3DFX - chains Y and B of the 4 polymer chains in the assembly; structure by X-ray diffraction, 2.70 A resolution.

== Chain Y ==
Molecule: 20-nt DNA strand
Sequence (20 nucleotides; each row starts with the number of its first residue):
     1 AAGGTTATCTCTGATTTATC

== Chain B ==
Protein: Trans-acting T-cell-specific transcription factor GATA-3
Organism: Mus musculus
Reference sequence: P23772 (GATA3_MOUSE); residues 308-370 here = UniProt positions 308-370
Sequence (63 residues; each row starts with the number of its first residue):
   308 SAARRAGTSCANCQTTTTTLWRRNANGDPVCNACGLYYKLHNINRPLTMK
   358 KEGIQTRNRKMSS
Unresolved in the structure: 366-370
Bound ions: Zn2+: Cys-317, Cys-320, Cys-338, Cys-341
Swiss-Prot annotation at these positions:
  - zinc finger: Cys-317 to Cys-341 (GATA-type 2)
  - motif: Tyr-344 to Pro-353 (YxKxHxxxRP)
  - mutagenesis: Tyr-344 (Y344A: Dramatically decreased Th2 cell differentiation), Lys-346 (K346A: Moderately decreased Th2 cell differentiation), His-348 (H348A: Dramatically decreased Th2 cell differentiation), Arg-352 (R352A: Fails to induce Th2 cytokine production), Pro-353 (P353A/K: Fails to induce Th2 cytokine production)
What the authors report for this chain:
  - binding site for the 20-nt DNA strand (chain Y): Arg-312, Thr-326, Arg-329, Arg-330, Asn-339, Ala-340, Leu-343, Tyr-344, Lys-346, Leu-347, His-348, Arg-352, Met-356, Ile-361, Arg-364
  - binding site for the 20-nt DNA strand: Leu-327, Arg-329, Arg-364
  - specificity-determining residues: Arg-329, Leu-343, Leu-347, Arg-364
  - specificity-determining residues: Leu-343, Leu-347, Arg-364 (proposed by the authors, not directly observed)
  - disease-associated variants - L347R: unchanged binding to an isolated consensus GATA site (citing earlier work)
  - disease-associated variants - L343F (citing earlier work)
  - mutagenesis - R364A: unchanged expression

== Interface between chain Y and chain B ==
Pairs across the interface - 21 pairs, chain Y then chain B:
  DT5(Y) / His-348(B)  salt bridge to the phosphate
  DT5(Y) / Met-356(B)  sugar contact
  DT5(Y) / Arg-364(B)  base contact
  DT6(Y) / Asn-339(B)  phosphate contact
  DT6(Y) / Ala-340(B)  sugar contact
  DT6(Y) / Leu-343(B)  base contact
  DT6(Y) / Arg-352(B)  salt bridge to the phosphate
  DT6(Y) / Met-356(B)  phosphate contact
  DT6(Y) / Arg-364(B)  hydrogen bond to the sugar
  DA7(Y) / Thr-326(B)  hydrogen bond to the phosphate
  DA7(Y) / Asn-339(B)  hydrogen bond to the phosphate
  DA7(Y) / Leu-343(B)  base contact
  DA7(Y) / Ile-361(B)  phosphate contact
  DA7(Y) / Gln-362(B)  sugar contact
  DA7(Y) / Thr-363(B)  phosphate contact
  DA7(Y) / Arg-364(B)  hydrogen bond to the sugar
  DT8(Y) / Thr-326(B)  base contact
  DT8(Y) / Arg-329(B)  hydrogen bond to the base
  DT8(Y) / Asn-339(B)  base contact
  DT8(Y) / Thr-363(B)  phosphate contact
  DT8(Y) / Arg-364(B)  hydrogen bond to the phosphate
Also at the interface, not in a pair above, chain Y (5 interface residues in all): DC9
Also at the interface, not in a pair above, chain B (15 interface residues in all): Leu-327, Tyr-344, Leu-347

== Summary ==
Chain Y and chain B form an interface of 5 and 15 residues respectively; the contacts include 6 hydrogen bonds
and 2 salt bridges. Polar contacts include DT8(Y)/Arg-329(B), DT6(Y)/Arg-364(B) and DA7(Y)/Arg-364(B). From
the paper: a binding site for the 20-nt DNA strand (chain Y) at Arg-312(B), Thr-326(B) and Arg-329(B) among
others; L347R of chain B leaves binding to an isolated consensus GATA site unchanged.
Here chain Y is a 20-nt DNA strand and chain B is Trans-acting T-cell-specific transcription factor GATA-3
(Mus musculus). Entry 3DFX (Opposite GATA DNA binding) was determined by X-ray diffraction (same publication
as 3DFV).
